8VSD - chains I and F of the 5 polymer chains in the assembly; structure by electron microscopy, 3.20 A resolution.

== Chain I ==
Protein: Transforming growth factor beta activator LRRC32
From: Homo sapiens
UniProt: Q14392 (LRC32_HUMAN); residues 26-591 here = UniProt positions 26-591
Chain sequence (566 residues; each row starts with the number of its first residue):
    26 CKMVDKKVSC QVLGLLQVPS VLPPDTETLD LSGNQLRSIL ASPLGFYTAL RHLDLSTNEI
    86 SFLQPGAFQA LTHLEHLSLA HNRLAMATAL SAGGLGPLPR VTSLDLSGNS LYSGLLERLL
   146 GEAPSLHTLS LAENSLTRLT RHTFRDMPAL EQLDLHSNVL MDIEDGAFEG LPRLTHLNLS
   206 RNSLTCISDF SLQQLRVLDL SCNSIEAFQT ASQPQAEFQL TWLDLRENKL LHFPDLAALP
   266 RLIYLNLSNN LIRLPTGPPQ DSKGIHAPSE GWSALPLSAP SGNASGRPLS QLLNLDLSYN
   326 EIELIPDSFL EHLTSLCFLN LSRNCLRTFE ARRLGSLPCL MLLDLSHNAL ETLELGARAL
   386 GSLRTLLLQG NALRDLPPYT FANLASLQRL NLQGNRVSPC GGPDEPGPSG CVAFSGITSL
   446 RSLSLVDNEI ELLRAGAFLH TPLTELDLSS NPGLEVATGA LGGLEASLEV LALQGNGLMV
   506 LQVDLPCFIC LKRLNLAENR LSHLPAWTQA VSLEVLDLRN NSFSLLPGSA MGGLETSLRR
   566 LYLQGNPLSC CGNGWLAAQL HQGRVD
Disordered / not traced: 113-115, 281-311
Cystine bridges: Cys26-Cys35, Cys425-Cys436

== Chain F ==
Protein: Transforming growth factor beta-1 proprotein
From: Homo sapiens
Chain sequence (361 residues; each row starts with the number of its first residue):
     1 LSTCKTIDME LVKRKRIEAI RGQILSKLRL ASPPSQGEVP PGPLPEAVLA LYNSTRDRVA
    61 GESAEPEPEP EADYYAKEVT RVLMVETHNE IYDKFKQSTH SIYMFFNTSE LREAVPEPVL
   121 LSRAELRLLR LKLKVEQHVE LYQKYSNNSW RYLSNRLLAP SDSPEWLSFD VTGVVRQWLS
   181 RGGEIEGFRL SAHCSCDSRD NTLQVDINGF TTGRRGDLAT IHGMNRPFLL LMATPLERAQ
   241 HLQSSRHRRA LDTNYCFSST EKNCCVRQLY IDFRKDLGWK WIHEPKGYHA NFCLGPCPYI
   301 WSLDTQYSKV LALYNQHNPG ASAAPCCVPQ ALEPLPIVYY VGRKPKVEQL SNMIVRSCKC
   361 S
Disordered / not traced: 61-71, 211-223, 241-260
Cystine bridges: Cys264-Cys327, Cys293-Cys358, Cys297-Cys360

== Interface between chain I and chain F ==
Cross-chain cystine bridges: Cys211(I)-Cys4(F)
Residue-residue contacts (38):
  Ser135(I) with Gln306(F); Tyr307(F), hydrogen bond (side chain-backbone)
  Tyr137(I) with Tyr307(F), hydrophobic; Lys309(F)
  Glu158(I) with Leu303(F)
  Ser160(I) with Tyr307(F); Val310(F)
  Ser182(I) with Leu303(F)
  Val184(I) with Gln306(F); Val310(F), hydrophobic; Leu313(F), hydrophobic
  Met186(I) with Leu313(F), hydrophobic; His317(F)
  Asp187(I) with Thr3(F); Lys5(F)
  Ile188(I) with Leu1(F); Ser2(F); Thr3(F), hydrogen bond (backbone-side chain)
  Glu189(I) with Ser2(F)
  Arg206(I) with Trp301(F)
  Asn207(I) with Trp301(F)
  Ser208(I) with Pro298(F); Tyr299(F), hydrogen bond (side chain-backbone)
  Thr210(I) with Pro296(F); Pro298(F)
  Cys211(I) with Thr3(F); Cys4(F), disulfide
  Ile212(I) with Ser2(F); Cys4(F), hydrogen bond (backbone-side chain)
  Ser213(I) with Ser2(F), hydrogen bond (backbone-backbone); Cys4(F), hydrogen bond (backbone-side chain)
  Asp214(I) with Leu1(F); Ser2(F), hydrogen bond (side chain-backbone)
  Phe215(I) with Leu1(F), hydrophobic
  Ser216(I) with Leu1(F)
  Leu217(I) with Leu1(F), hydrophobic
  Cys227(I) with Trp301(F), hydrogen bond (backbone-side chain)
  Ser229(I) with Tyr299(F), hydrogen bond (side chain-backbone)
Interface residues without a listed pair, chain I (28 interface residues in all): Ala110, Asn159, Thr162, Asp190, Phe193
Interface residues without a listed pair, chain F (18 interface residues in all): Ile300, Thr305

== Summary ==
28 residues of chain I face 18 of chain F across their interface; the contacts include 1 disulfide bond and 9
hydrogen bonds. Among the polar pairs are Ser135(I)-Tyr307(F), Ile188(I)-Thr3(F) and Ser208(I)-Tyr299(F).
Chain I is Transforming growth factor beta activator LRRC32 and chain F is Transforming growth factor beta-1
proprotein, both from Homo sapiens; the structure, avb8/L-TGF-b1/GARP, was determined by electron microscopy
(same publication as 8VS6, 8VSB and 8VSC).
